Entry 2XSB (X-ray diffraction, 2.11 A resolution); this record covers chain A.

Chain A:
Protein: Hyaluronoglucosaminidase
Source organism: Oceanicola granulosus
Notes: EC 3.2.1.52
Reference sequence: Q2CEE3 (Q2CEE3_9RHOB); residues 1-447 here = UniProt positions 1-447
Sequence (447 residues; each row starts with the number of its first residue):
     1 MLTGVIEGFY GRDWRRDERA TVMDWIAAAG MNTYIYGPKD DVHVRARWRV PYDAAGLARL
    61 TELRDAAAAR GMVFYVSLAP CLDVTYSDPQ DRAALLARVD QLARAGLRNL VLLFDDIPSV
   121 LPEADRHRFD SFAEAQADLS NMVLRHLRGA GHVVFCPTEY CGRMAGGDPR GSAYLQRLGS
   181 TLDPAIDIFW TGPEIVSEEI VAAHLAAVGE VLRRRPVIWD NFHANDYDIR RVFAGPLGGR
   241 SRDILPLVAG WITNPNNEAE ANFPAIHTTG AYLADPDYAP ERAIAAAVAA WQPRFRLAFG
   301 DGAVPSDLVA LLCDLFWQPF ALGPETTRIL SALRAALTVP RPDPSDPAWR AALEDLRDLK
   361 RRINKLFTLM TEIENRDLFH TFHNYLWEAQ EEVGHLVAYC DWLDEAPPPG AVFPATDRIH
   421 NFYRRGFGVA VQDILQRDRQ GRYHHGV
Disordered / not traced: 127-128, 416-424, 436-447
Ligand contacts: GDL (2-(acetylamido)-2-deoxy-D-glucono-1,5-lactone): Gly8, Phe9, Tyr10, Lys39, Asp115, Cys156, Tyr160, Thr191, Ile195, Trp219, Asn221, Ala224, Asp226, Tyr227, Asn254
Swiss-Prot annotation at these positions:
  - active site: Asp116 (Proton donor)
  - binding site (a protein): Gly8, Lys39, Asp115, Tyr160, Trp219 to Asn221, Asp226, Asn254
Reported in the primary citation:
  - catalytic residues: Asp115, Asp116
  - binding site for GDL: Gly8, Tyr10, Tyr160, Trp219, Asn221, Asp226, Asn254

Summary:
Chain A binds compound GDL. Curated annotation (UniProt) lists active-site residue Asp116 and 9
protein-binding residues. From the paper: catalytic residues Asp115 and Asp116; a binding site for GDL at
Gly8, Tyr10 and Tyr160 among others.
Chain A is Hyaluronoglucosaminidase (Oceanicola granulosus); the structure, OgOGA PUGNAc complex, was
determined by X-ray diffraction together with 2XSA from the same study.
